PDB entry 4GK7 | X-ray diffraction, 2.80 A resolution | chains S and T of the 34 polymer chains in the assembly

Chain S:
Molecule: Proteasome component PRE5
Organism: Saccharomyces cerevisiae
Notes: EC 3.4.25.1
UniProt: P40302 (PSA1_YEAST); residues 4-236 here correspond to UniProt positions 2-234 (UniProt number = residue number - 2)
Amino-acid sequence (233 residues; each row starts with the number of its first residue):
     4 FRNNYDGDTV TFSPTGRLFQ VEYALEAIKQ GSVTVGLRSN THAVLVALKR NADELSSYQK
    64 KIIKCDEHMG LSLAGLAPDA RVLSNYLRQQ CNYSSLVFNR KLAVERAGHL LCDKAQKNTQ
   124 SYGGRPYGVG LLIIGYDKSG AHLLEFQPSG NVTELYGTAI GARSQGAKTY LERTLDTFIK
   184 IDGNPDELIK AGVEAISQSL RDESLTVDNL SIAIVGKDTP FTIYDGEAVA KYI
Swiss-Prot annotation at these positions:
  - modified residue: S16 (Phosphoserine)
  - cross-link: K193 (Glycyl lysine isopeptide (Lys-Gly) (interchain with G-Cter in ubiquitin))

Chain T:
Molecule: Proteasome component C1
Organism: Saccharomyces cerevisiae
Notes: EC 3.4.25.1
UniProt: P21242 (PSA3_YEAST); numbering as in UniProt (aligned over 5-248)
Amino-acid sequence (244 residues; numbered 5 to 248; the number before each row is that of its first residue):
     5 GTGYDLSNSV FSPDGRNFQV EYAVKAVENG TTSIGIKCND GVVFAVEKLI TSKLLVPQKN
    65 VKIQVVDRHI GCVYSGLIPD GRHLVNRGRE EAASFKKLYK TPIPIPAFAD RLGQYVQAHT
   125 LYNSVRPFGV STIFGGVDKN GAHLYMLEPS GSYWGYKGAA TGKGRQSAKA ELEKLVDHHP
   185 EGLSAREAVK QAAKIIYLAH EDNKEKDFEL EISWCSLSET NGLHKFVKGD LLQEAIDFAQ
   245 KEIN

How chain S and chain T interact:
Residue-residue contacts (61; chain S residue first):
  N7(S) with L10(T)
  Y8(S) with D9(T), hydrogen bond; L10(T), hydrophobic
  T12(S) with R130(T)
  V13(S) with S128(T); V129(T); R130(T)
  T14(S) with L10(T); Q23(T)
  F15(S) with Q23(T), hydrogen bond (backbone-side chain); Y26(T); A27(T), hydrophobic; L81(T), hydrophobic; R130(T); P131(T)
  S16(S) with Y26(T)
  P17(S) with Y26(T), hydrophobic; K29(T)
  T18(S) with K29(T)
  G19(S) with Y26(T); A30(T)
  L21(S) with L81(T), hydrophobic; R130(T)
  H112(S) with R86(T)
  C115(S) with R86(T)
  D116(S) with R86(T), salt bridge; N90(T)
  Q119(S) with P83(T); D84(T); H87(T)
  T122(S) with R130(T), hydrogen bond (backbone-side chain)
  Q123(S) with H87(T); H123(T); V129(T); R130(T), hydrogen bond (backbone-backbone); F132(T)
  S124(S) with S128(T)
  Y125(S) with S128(T), hydrogen bond (backbone-backbone)
  S152(S) with P83(T)
  G153(S) with P83(T)
  N154(S) with P83(T)
  T156(S) with N64(T)
  E157(S) with L59(T); V60(T), hydrogen bond (backbone-backbone); K63(T); N64(T), hydrogen bond (backbone-side chain)
  L158(S) with L58(T); L59(T), hydrophobic; V60(T)
  Y159(S) with K57(T); L58(T), hydrogen bond (backbone-backbone); L59(T); V60(T); P61(T)
  G160(S) with L58(T)
  K171(S) with L58(T)
  L174(S) with L58(T)
  E175(S) with S56(T); K57(T); L58(T)
  L178(S) with K57(T)
Interface residues without a listed pair, chain S (35 interface residues in all): R41, E108, V155, T161
Interface residues without a listed pair, chain T (30 interface residues in all): I82, N127, G133

Overview:
Chain S and chain T form an interface of 35 and 30 residues respectively, with 8 hydrogen bonds and 1 salt
bridge. Among the polar pairs are D116(S)-R86(T), Y8(S)-D9(T) and F15(S)-Q23(T).
Here chain S is Proteasome component PRE5 and chain T is Proteasome component C1, both from Saccharomyces
cerevisiae. Entry 4GK7 (yeast 20S proteasome in complex with the Syringolin-Glidobactin chimera) was
determined by X-ray diffraction.
